Entry 2A8B (X-ray diffraction, 2.30 A resolution); this record covers chain A.

== Chain A ==
Molecule: Receptor-type tyrosine-protein phosphatase R
Organism: Homo sapiens
Notes: EC 3.1.3.48; fragment: catalytic domain residues 375-655
Reference sequence: Q15256 (PTPRR_HUMAN); residue numbers follow UniProt; this construct covers 375-655
Chain sequence (283 residues; each row starts with the number of its first residue; note: 374 numbers in that range are skipped by the numbering (no residue carries them; nothing is unmodelled there); numbers below 1 keep their minus sign (Ile-1 is residue -1)):
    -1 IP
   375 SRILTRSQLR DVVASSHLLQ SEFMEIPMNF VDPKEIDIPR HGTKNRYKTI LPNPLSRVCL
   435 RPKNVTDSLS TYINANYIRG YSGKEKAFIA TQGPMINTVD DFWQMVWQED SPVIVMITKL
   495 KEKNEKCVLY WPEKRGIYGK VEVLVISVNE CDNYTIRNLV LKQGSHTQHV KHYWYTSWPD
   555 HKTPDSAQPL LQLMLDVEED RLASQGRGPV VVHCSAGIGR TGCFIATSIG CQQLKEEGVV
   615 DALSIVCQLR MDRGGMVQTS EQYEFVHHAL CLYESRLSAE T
Sequence notes: cloning artifact (-1 to 0)
Swiss-Prot annotation at these positions:
  - active site: Cys588 (Phosphocysteine intermediate)
  - binding site (substrate): Asp554, Cys588 to Arg594, Gln632
Reported in the primary citation:
  - catalytic residues: Cys588 (citing earlier work)

== Summary ==
UniProt lists active-site residue Cys588 and 9 substrate-binding residues. From the paper: the catalytic
residue Cys588.
Chain A is Receptor-type tyrosine-protein phosphatase R (Homo sapiens); the structure, Crystal Structure of
the Catalytic Domain of Human Tyrosine Phosphatase Receptor, Type R, was determined by X-ray diffraction (same
publication as 2BV5 and 2BIJ).
